Entry 9JIU (X-ray diffraction, 2.28 A resolution); this record covers chains A and I of the 12 polymer chains in the assembly.

== Chain A (and I) ==
Molecule: Ferritin heavy chain
Source organism: Homo sapiens
Notes: EC 1.16.3.1; chain I of this document is another copy of the same molecule, construct and numbering; everything in this record applies to it too
UniProtKB: P02794 (FRIH_HUMAN); residues 0-182 here correspond to UniProt positions 1-183 (UniProt number = residue number + 1)
Sequence (191 residues; each row starts with the number of its first residue; numbering starts at 0):
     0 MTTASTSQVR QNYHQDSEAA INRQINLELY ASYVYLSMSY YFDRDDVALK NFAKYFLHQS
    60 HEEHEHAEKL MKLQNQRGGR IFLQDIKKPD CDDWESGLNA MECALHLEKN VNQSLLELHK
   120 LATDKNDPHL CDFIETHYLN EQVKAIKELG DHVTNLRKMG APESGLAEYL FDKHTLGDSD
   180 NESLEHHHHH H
Not modelled in the structure: 0-3, 177-190 (chain I: 0-3, 178-190)
Modified / non-standard residues: His-63 (N1-methylated histidine; MHS)
Construct notes: engineered mutation His-63 (Arg64 in P02794); expression tag (183-190)
Ion coordination: Na+ site 1: Glu-27, Glu-62; Na+ site 2: Glu-62, Glu-107, Gln-141; Na+ site 3: Glu-134 (shared with 1 residue of chain H; 1 residue of chain K)
UniProt features mapped onto this chain:
  - binding site (Fe cation): Glu-27, Glu-62, His-65, Glu-107, Gln-141
  - site: Arg-22 (Essential for association with cargo receptor NCOA4)
  - modified residue: Met-0 (N-acetylmethionine), Thr-1 (N-acetylthreonine), Ser-178 (Phosphoserine), Ser-182 (Phosphoserine)

== Interface between chain A and chain I ==
Pairs across the interface (54; chain A residue first):
  Ser-6(A) / Asp-44(I)  hydrogen bond
  Gln-7(A) / Asp-44(I)  hydrogen bond
  Val-8(A) / Asp-44(I)
  Leu-28(A) / Tyr-32(I)
  Tyr-32(A) / Leu-28(I)
  Tyr-32(A) / Leu-82(I)
  Tyr-32(A) / Gln-83(I)  hydrogen bond (side chain-backbone)
  Tyr-32(A) / Ile-85(I)  hydrophobic
  Leu-35(A) / Met-70(I)  hydrophobic
  Ser-36(A) / Leu-82(I)
  Tyr-39(A) / Glu-67(I)  hydrogen bond
  Tyr-39(A) / Met-70(I)  hydrophobic
  Tyr-39(A) / Lys-71(I)
  Tyr-39(A) / Asn-74(I)  hydrogen bond (backbone-side chain)
  Tyr-39(A) / Ile-80(I)  hydrophobic
  Asp-42(A) / Asn-74(I)  hydrogen bond
  Arg-43(A) / Asn-74(I)
  Arg-43(A) / Arg-79(I)
  Asp-44(A) / Ser-6(I)  hydrogen bond
  Asp-44(A) / Gln-7(I)  hydrogen bond
  Asp-44(A) / Val-8(I)
  Asp-44(A) / Arg-79(I)  salt bridge
  Asp-45(A) / Arg-79(I)  salt bridge
  Leu-56(A) / Glu-67(I)
  His-60(A) / Glu-67(I)
  Glu-67(A) / Tyr-39(I)  hydrogen bond
  Glu-67(A) / Leu-56(I)
  Met-70(A) / Leu-35(I)  hydrophobic
  Met-70(A) / Tyr-39(I)  hydrophobic
  Lys-71(A) / Tyr-39(I)
  Asn-74(A) / Tyr-39(I)  hydrogen bond (side chain-backbone)
  Asn-74(A) / Asp-42(I)  hydrogen bond
  Asn-74(A) / Arg-43(I)
  Arg-79(A) / Arg-43(I)
  Arg-79(A) / Asp-44(I)  salt bridge
  Arg-79(A) / Asp-45(I)  salt bridge
  Ile-80(A) / Tyr-39(I)  hydrophobic
  Phe-81(A) / Asp-91(I)
  Leu-82(A) / Tyr-32(I)
  Leu-82(A) / Ser-36(I)
  Leu-82(A) / Lys-87(I)
  Gln-83(A) / Tyr-32(I)  hydrogen bond (backbone-side chain)
  Gln-83(A) / Lys-87(I)
  Asp-84(A) / Ile-85(I)
  Asp-84(A) / Lys-86(I)
  Asp-84(A) / Lys-87(I)  hydrogen bond (side chain-backbone)
  Ile-85(A) / Tyr-32(I)
  Ile-85(A) / Asp-84(I)
  Ile-85(A) / Ile-85(I)  hydrogen bond (backbone-backbone)
  Lys-86(A) / Asp-84(I)  salt bridge
  Lys-87(A) / Leu-82(I)
  Lys-87(A) / Gln-83(I)
  Lys-87(A) / Asp-84(I)  hydrogen bond (backbone-side chain)
  Asp-91(A) / Phe-81(I)
Also at the interface, not in a pair above, chain A (30 interface residues in all): Asn-25, His-63
Also at the interface, not in a pair above, chain I (30 interface residues in all): Asn-25, His-60, His-63

== In short ==
Chain A and chain I each contribute 30 residues to their interface, with 15 hydrogen bonds and 5 salt bridges.
Polar pairs include Asp-44(A)/Arg-79(I), Asp-45(A)/Arg-79(I) and Lys-86(A)/Asp-84(I). Glu-27(A) and Glu-62(A)
form the Na+ site 1. From UniProt: 5 Fe cation-binding residues on chain A.
Both chains are Ferritin heavy chain (Homo sapiens). Entry 9JIU (Ferritin mutant R63MeHis) was determined by
X-ray diffraction, deposited together with 9JQB, 9JQC, 9JQD and 9JQE.
